Entry 8TA6 (electron microscopy, 4.03 A resolution (low resolution: residue-level contacts below are approximate; hydrogen-bond / salt-bridge calls are withheld)); this record covers chains A and B.

# Chain A (and B)
Name: Chloride channel protein 2
From: Homo sapiens
Notes: chain B of this document is another copy of the same molecule, construct and numbering; everything in this record applies to it too
UniProt: P51788 (CLCN2_HUMAN); residues 1-898 here = UniProt positions 1-898
Sequence (898 residues; each row starts with the number of its first residue):
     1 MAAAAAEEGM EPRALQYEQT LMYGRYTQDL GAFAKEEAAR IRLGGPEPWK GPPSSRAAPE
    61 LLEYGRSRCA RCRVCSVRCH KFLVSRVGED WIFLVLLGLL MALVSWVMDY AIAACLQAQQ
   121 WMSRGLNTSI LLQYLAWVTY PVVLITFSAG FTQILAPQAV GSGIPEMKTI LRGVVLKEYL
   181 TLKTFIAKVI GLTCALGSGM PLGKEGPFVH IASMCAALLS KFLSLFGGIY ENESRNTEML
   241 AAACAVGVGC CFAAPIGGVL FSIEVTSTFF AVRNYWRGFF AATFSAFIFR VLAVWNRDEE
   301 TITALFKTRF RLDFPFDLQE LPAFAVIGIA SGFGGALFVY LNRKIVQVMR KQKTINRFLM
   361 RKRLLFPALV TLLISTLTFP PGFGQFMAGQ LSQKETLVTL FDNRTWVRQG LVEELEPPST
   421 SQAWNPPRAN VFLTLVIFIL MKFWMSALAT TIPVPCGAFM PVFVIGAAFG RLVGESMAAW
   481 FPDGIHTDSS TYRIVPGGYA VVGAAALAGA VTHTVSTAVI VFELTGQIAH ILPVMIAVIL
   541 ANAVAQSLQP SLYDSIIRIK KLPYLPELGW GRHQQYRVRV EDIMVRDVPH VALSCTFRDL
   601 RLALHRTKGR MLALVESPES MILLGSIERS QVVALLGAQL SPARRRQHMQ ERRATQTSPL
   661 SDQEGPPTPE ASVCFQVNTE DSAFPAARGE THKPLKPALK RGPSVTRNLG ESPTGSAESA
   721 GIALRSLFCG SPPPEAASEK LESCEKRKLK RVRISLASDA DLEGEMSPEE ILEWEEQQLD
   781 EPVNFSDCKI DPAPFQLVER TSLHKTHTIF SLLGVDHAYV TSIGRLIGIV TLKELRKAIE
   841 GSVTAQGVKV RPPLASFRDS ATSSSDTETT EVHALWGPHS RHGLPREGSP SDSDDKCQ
Not modelled in the structure: 1-566, 645-782, 842-898
UniProt features mapped onto this chain:
  - region: Gln16 to Ala34 (Essential for channel gating by both voltage and cell volume), Glu36 to Trp49 (Modulates channel gating by both voltage and cell volume)
  - motif: Gly161 to Pro165 (Selectivity filter part_1), Gly203 to Pro207 (Selectivity filter part_2), Gly457 to Pro461 (Selectivity filter part_3), Leu812, Leu813 (Basolateral membrane sorting)
  - binding site (chloride): Ser162, Phe459, Tyr553
  - site: Glu205 (Protopore gate), His530 (Couples extracellular acidification to the channel closure)
  - modified residue: Ala2 (N-acetylalanine), Thr20 (Phosphothreonine), Ser712 (Phosphoserine), Ser758 (Phosphoserine)
  - natural variant: Met22 (M22K: In HALD2), Gly24 (G24D: In HALD2), Tyr26 (Y26N: In HALD2), Pro48 (P48R: Reduces channel activity), Arg68 (R68H: Reduces channel activity), Leu144 to Ile145 (deletion: In LKPAT), Arg172 (R172Q: In HALD2), Gly199 (G199A: No effect), Arg235 (R235Q: In EJM8), Lys362 (deletion: In HALD2), Ala500 (A500V: In LKPAT), Arg577 (R577Q: In EIG11), 11 further natural variant entries in UniProt
  - mutagenesis: Ala14 to Gln28 (Results in larger currents, faster activation kinetics and less rectification), Leu812 (L812A: Missorted to apical membrane of epithelial cells; when associated with A-813), Leu813 (L813A: Missorted to apical membrane of epithelial cells; when associated with A-812)
What the authors report for this chain:
  - specificity-determining residues: Phe252 (proposed by the authors, not directly observed)

# How chain A and chain B interact
Residue-residue contacts (14; chain A residue first):
  Ile622(A) with Glu616(B); Leu624(B)
  Leu624(A) with Ile823(B)
  Ile790(A) with Ile823(B)
  Asp791(A) with Ile823(B)
  Ala793(A) with Thr821(B); Ser822(B)
  Phe795(A) with Phe795(B)
  Val798(A) with Pro792(B)
  Lys805(A) with Phe795(B); Leu813(B)
  Leu813(A) with Lys805(B)
  Ile823(A) with Leu624(B); Ile790(B)
Other interface residues (no listed pair), chain A (15 interface residues in all): Glu616, Gln796, Leu812, Thr821, Gly824
Other interface residues (no listed pair), chain B (16 interface residues in all): Ile622, Gly625, Ala793, Gln796, Ile809, Leu812

# Summary
The interface between chain A and chain B involves 15 residues on one side and 16 on the other. UniProt lists
3 chloride-binding residues and 2 mutagenesis sites on chain A. From the paper: the specificity determinant
Phe252(A).
Both chains are Chloride channel protein 2 (Homo sapiens). Entry 8TA6 (Cryo-EM structure of the human CLC-2
chloride channel C-terminal domain) was determined by electron microscopy (same publication as 8TA2, 8TA3,
8TA4 and 8TA5).
